3HDI - chains A and C of the 4 polymer chains in the assembly; structure by X-ray diffraction, 2.70 A resolution.

# Chain A
Protein: Processing protease
Organism: Bacillus halodurans C-125
UniProt: Q9KA85 (Q9KA85_BACHD); residue numbers follow UniProt; this construct covers 1-413
Sequence (421 residues; row label = number of the first residue in the row):
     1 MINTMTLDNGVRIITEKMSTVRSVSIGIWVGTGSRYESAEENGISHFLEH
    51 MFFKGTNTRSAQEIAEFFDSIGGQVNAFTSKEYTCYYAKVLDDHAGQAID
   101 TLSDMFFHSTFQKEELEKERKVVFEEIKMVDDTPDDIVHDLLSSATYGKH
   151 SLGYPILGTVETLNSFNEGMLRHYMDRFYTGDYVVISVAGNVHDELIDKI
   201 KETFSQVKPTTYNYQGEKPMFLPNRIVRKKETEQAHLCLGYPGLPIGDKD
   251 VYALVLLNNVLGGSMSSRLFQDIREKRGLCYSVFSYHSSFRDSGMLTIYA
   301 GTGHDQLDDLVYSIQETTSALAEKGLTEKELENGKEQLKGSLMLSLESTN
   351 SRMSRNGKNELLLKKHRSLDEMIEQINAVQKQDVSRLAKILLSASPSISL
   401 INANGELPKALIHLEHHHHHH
Disordered / not traced: 1, 416-421
Sequence notes: expression tag (414-421)
Bound ions: Co2+: His46, His50, Glu126 (shared with Ala14(C) of chain C)
From the paper describing this entry:
  - Co2+ coordination: His46, His50, Glu126
  - catalytic residues: Glu49 (proposed by the authors, not directly observed)
  - catalytic residues: Arg274, Tyr281
  - mutagenesis - Y281F (at least 2000-fold): abolished catalytic activity on substrate-V
  - mutagenesis - E49Q (200-fold), M343D (20-fold): decreased catalytic activity
  - specificity-determining residues: Phe78 (proposed by the authors, not directly observed)
  - self-association interface (contacts with another copy of this molecule): Leu344
  - binding site for Synthetic peptide (chain C): Arg274, Tyr281

# Chain C
Protein: Synthetic peptide
Sequence (17 residues; numbered 1 to 17; the number before each row is that of its first residue):
     1 AAAAAAAAAAAAAAAAA
Disordered / not traced: 1-3
Bound ions: Co2+: Ala14 (shared with His46(A), His50(A), Glu126(A) of chain A)

# Interface between chain A and chain C
Contacting residue pairs - 25 pairs, chain A then chain C:
  Glu49(A) - Ala13(C)
  Glu49(A) - Ala14(C)
  Glu49(A) - Ala15(C)
  His50(A) - Ala14(C)
  His50(A) - Ala15(C)
  Asn76(A) - Ala14(C)
  Asn76(A) - Ala15(C)  hydrogen bond (side chain-backbone)
  Ala77(A) - Ala13(C)
  Ala77(A) - Ala14(C)
  Ala77(A) - Ala15(C)  hydrogen bond (backbone-backbone)
  Phe78(A) - Ala13(C)
  Thr79(A) - Ala13(C)  hydrogen bond (backbone-backbone)
  Tyr83(A) - Ala6(C)
  Glu126(A) - Ala14(C)
  Val130(A) - Ala12(C)  hydrophobic
  Asp136(A) - Ala10(C)
  Asp136(A) - Ala11(C)
  Asp136(A) - Ala12(C)
  His139(A) - Ala9(C)
  Leu157(A) - Ala12(C)
  Tyr286(A) - Ala9(C)
  Arg355(A) - Ala4(C)
  Lys358(A) - Ala6(C)
  Asn359(A) - Ala4(C)
  Met372(A) - Ala4(C)
Also at the interface, not in a pair above, chain A (19 interface residues in all): His46, Asp135
Also at the interface, not in a pair above, chain C (12 interface residues in all): Ala5, Ala8, Ala16

# Overview
19 residues of chain A face 12 of chain C across their interface, with 3 hydrogen bonds. Polar pairs include
Asn76(A)-Ala15(C), Ala77(A)-Ala15(C) and Thr79(A)-Ala13(C). His46(A), His50(A), Glu126(A) and Ala14(C)
coordinate Co2+. From the paper: catalytic residues Glu49(A), Arg274(A) and Tyr281(A); E49Q and M343D of chain
A reduce catalytic activity.
Here chain A is Processing protease (Bacillus halodurans C-125) and chain C is Synthetic peptide. Entry 3HDI
(Crystal structure of Bacillus halodurans metallo peptidase) was determined by X-ray diffraction.
